PDB entry 5Y2H | X-ray diffraction, 2.60 A resolution | chains D and C of the 4 polymer chains in the assembly

# Chain D (and C)
Molecule: Nonstructural protein 4
Source organism: Bovine rotavirus G10
Notes: chain C of this document is another copy of the same molecule, construct and numbering; everything in this record applies to it too
UniProt: Q6QT01 (Q6QT01_9REOV); numbering as in UniProt (aligned over 90-140)
Sequence (51 residues; row label = number of the first residue in the row):
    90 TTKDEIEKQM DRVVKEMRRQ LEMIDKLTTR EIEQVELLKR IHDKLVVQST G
Unresolved in the structure: 90-91, 140 (chain C: 90-92, 139-140)

# Interface between chain D and chain C
Pairs across the interface (4):
  M99(D) with M99(C), hydrophobic
  M106(D) with M106(C), hydrophobic
  L127(D) with L127(C), hydrophobic
  L134(D) with L134(C), hydrophobic
Interface residues without a listed pair, chain D (5 interface residues in all): L110
Interface residues without a listed pair, chain C (5 interface residues in all): L110

# Summary
Chain D and chain C each contribute 5 residues to their interface.
Chain D and chain C are both Nonstructural protein 4 (Bovine rotavirus G10); the structure, Crystal structure
of the oligomerization domain of NSP4 from the rotavirus strain MF66, was determined by X-ray diffraction,
deposited together with 5Y2E and 5Y2J.
